4DV3 - chains A and D of the 21 polymer chains in the assembly; structure by X-ray diffraction, 3.55 A resolution.

Chain A:
Molecule: 16S rRNA
Organism: Thermus thermophilus
Sequence (1522 nucleotides; numbered 0 to 1544 plus 19 insertion-coded residues; 42 numbers in that range are skipped by the numbering (no residue carries them; nothing is unmodelled there); the number before each row is that of its first residue; a row labelled like 190A-190L holds insertion residues (190A, then the next letters in order); numbering starts at 0):
     0 UUUGUUGGAGAGUUUGAUCCUGGCUCAGGGUGAACGCUGGCGGCGUGCCU
    50 AAGACAUGCAAGUCGUGCGGG
    73 CCGCGGGGUUUU
    88 ACUCCG
    95 UGGUC
   101 AGCGGCGGACGGGUGAGUAACGCGUGGGU
  129A G
   130 ACCUACCCGGAAGAGGGGGACAACCCGGGGAAACUCGGGCUAAUCCCCCA
   180 UGUGGACCCGC
190A-190L CCCUUGGGGUGU
   191 GUCCAAAGGGCUUU
   216 GCCCGCUUCCGGAUGGGCCCGCGUCCCAUCAGCUAGUUGGUGGGGUAAUG
   266 GCCCACCAAGGCGACGACGGGUAGCCGGUCUGAGAGGAUGGCCGGCCACA
   316 GGGGCACUGAGACACGGGCCCCACUCCUACGGGAGGCAGCAGUUAGGAAU
   366 CUUCCGCAAUGGGCGCAAGCCUGACGGAGCGACGCCGCUUGGAGGAAGAA
   416 GCCCUUCGGGGUGUAAACUCCUGAA
   442 CCCGGGACGAAACCCCCGACGA
   474 GGGGACUGACGGUACCGGG
   494 GUAAUAGCGCCGGCCAACUCCGUGCCAGCAGCCGCGGUAAUACGGAGGGC
   544 GCGAGCGUUACCCGGAUUCACUGGGCGUAAAGGGCGUGUAGGCGGCCUGG
   594 GGCGUCCCAUGUGAAAGACCACGGCUCAACCGUGGGGGAGCGUGGGAUAC
   644 GCUCAGGCUAGACGGUGGGAGAGGGUGGUGGAAUUCCCGGAGUAGCGGUG
   694 AAAUGCGCAGAUACCGGGAGGAACGCCGAUGGCGAAGGCAGCCACCUGGU
   744 CCACCCGUGACGCUGAGGCGCGAAAGCGUGGGGAGCAAACCGGAUUAGAU
   794 ACCCGGGUAGUCCACGCCCUAAACGAUGCGCGCUAGGUCUCUGGGUCU
   848 CCUGGGGGCCGAAGCUAACGCGUUAAGCGCGCCGCCUGGGGAGUACGGCC
   898 GCAAGGCUGAAACUAAAAGGAAUUGACGGGGGCCCGCACAAGCGGUGGAG
   948 CAUGUGGUUUAAUUCGAAGXAACGCGAAGAACCUUACCAGGCCUUGACAU
   998 GCUAGG
 1003A G
  1004 AACCCGGGUGAAAGCCUGGGGUGCCCC
1030A-1030D GCGA
  1031 GGGGAGCCCUAGCACAGGUGCUGCAUGGCCGUCGUCAGCUCGUGCCGUGA
  1081 GGUGUUGGGUUAAGUCCCGCAACGAGCGCAACCCCCGCCGUUAGUUGCCA
  1131 GCGGUUCGGCCGGGCACUCUAACGGGACUGCCCGCGAAA
  1171 GCGGGAGGAAGGAGGGGACGACGUCUGGUCAGCAUGGCCCUUACGGCCUG
  1221 GGCGACACACGUGCUACAAUGCCCACUACAAAGCGAUGCCACCCGGCAAC
  1271 GGGGAGCUAAUCGCAAAAAGGUGGGCCCAGUUCGGAUUGGGGUCUGCAAC
  1321 CCGACCCCAUGAAGCCGGAAUCGCUAGUAAUCGCGGAUCAG
 1361A C
  1362 CAUGCCGCGGUGAAUACGUUCCCGGGCCUUGUACACACXGCCXGUXACGC
  1412 CAUGGGAGCGGGCUCUACCCGAAGUCGCCGGG
  1446 AGCCUACGGG
  1459 CAGGCGCCGAGGGUAGGGCCCGUGACUGGGGCGAAGUCGUAACAAGGUAG
  1509 CUGUACCGGAAGGUGCGGCUGGAUCCACUCCUUUCU
Not modelled in the structure: 0-4, 1534-1538
Sequence notes: engineered mutation A912 (C1535 in M26923.1); conflict C1534 (A2157 in M26923.1), A1535 (C2158 in M26923.1)
Modified positions: PSU (pseudouridine-5'-monophosphate) at position 516, 7MG (7N-methyl-8-hydroguanosine-5'-monophosphate) at position 527, M2G (N2-dimethylguanosine-5'-monophosphate) at position 966, 5MC (5-methylcytidine-5'-monophosphate) at position 967, 2MG (2N-methylguanosine-5'-monophosphate) at position 1207, 5MC (5-methylcytidine-5'-monophosphate) at position 1400, 4OC (4n,o2'-methylcytidine-5'-monophosphate) at position 1402, 5MC (5-methylcytidine-5'-monophosphate) at position 1404, 5MC (5-methylcytidine-5'-monophosphate) at position 1407, UR3 (3-methyluridine-5'-monophoshate) at position 1498, MA6 (6N-dimethyladenosine-5'-monophoshate) at position 1518, MA6 (6N-dimethyladenosine-5'-monophoshate) at position 1519, PSU (pseudouridine-5'-monophosphate) at position 1540, PSU (pseudouridine-5'-monophosphate) at position 1541
Metal / ion sites: Mg2+ site 1 near G7 (its only coordinating residue here); Mg2+ site 2 near G21 (its only coordinating residue here); Mg2+ site 3: C48, U49, G115; Mg2+ site 4 near A53 (its only coordinating residue here); Mg2+ site 5: C58, U387; Mg2+ site 6: A59, U387; Mg2+ site 7: G69, G97; Mg2+ site 8 near G105 (its only coordinating residue here); Mg2+ site 9: A109, G331; Mg2+ site 10 near G111 (its only coordinating residue here); Mg2+ site 11: G117, G289; Mg2+ site 12: C121, G124, U125, G236; 106 more Mg2+ sites not listed
Residues lining bound ligands: streptomycin (SRY): U12, U14, C526, 7MG_527, A912, A913, A914, A915, C1490, G1491

Chain D:
Molecule: ribosomal protein S4
Organism: Thermus thermophilus
UniProtKB: P80373 (RS4_THET8); numbering as in UniProt (aligned over 1-209)
Amino-acid sequence (209 residues; each row starts with the number of its first residue):
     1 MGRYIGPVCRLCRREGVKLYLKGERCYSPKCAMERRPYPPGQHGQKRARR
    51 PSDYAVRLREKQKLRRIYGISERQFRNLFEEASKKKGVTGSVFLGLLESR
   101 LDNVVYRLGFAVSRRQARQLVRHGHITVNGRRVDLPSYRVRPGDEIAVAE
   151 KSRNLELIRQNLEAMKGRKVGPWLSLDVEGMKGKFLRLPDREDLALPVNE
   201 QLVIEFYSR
Not modelled in the structure: 1
UniProt features mapped onto this chain:
  - binding site (Zn(2+)): Cys-9, Cys-12, Cys-26, Cys-31
Metal / ion sites: Zn2+: Cys-9, Cys-12, Cys-26, Cys-31; Mg2+: Lys-85, Gly-87

How chain A and chain D interact:
Pairs across the interface (124; chain A residue first):
  A8(A) / Glu-205(D)  base contact
  A8(A) / Ser-208(D)  base contact
  A8(A) / Arg-209(D)  base contact
  A26(A) / Arg-209(D)  hydrogen bond to the sugar
  C400(A) / Arg-73(D)  salt bridge to the phosphate
  C401(A) / Arg-73(D)  salt bridge to the phosphate
  C401(A) / Asn-77(D)  hydrogen bond to the phosphate
  G402(A) / Gln-74(D)  phosphate contact
  G402(A) / Leu-135(D)  sugar contact
  G402(A) / Ser-137(D)  hydrogen bond to the phosphate
  C403(A) / Arg-3(D)  salt bridge to the phosphate
  C403(A) / Gln-74(D)  phosphate contact
  C403(A) / Arg-118(D)  salt bridge to the phosphate
  C403(A) / Arg-122(D)  hydrogen bond to the sugar
  C403(A) / Pro-136(D)  phosphate contact
  C403(A) / Ser-137(D)  hydrogen bond to the phosphate
  U404(A) / Gly-2(D)  base contact
  U404(A) / Arg-3(D)  salt bridge to the phosphate
  U404(A) / Arg-118(D)  salt bridge to the phosphate
  U404(A) / Arg-122(D)  phosphate contact
  U405(A) / Gly-2(D)  base contact
  U405(A) / Ile-5(D)  base contact
  G406(A) / Ile-5(D)  phosphate contact
  G406(A) / Gln-119(D)  hydrogen bond to the sugar
  G407(A) / Ser-113(D)  phosphate contact
  G407(A) / Arg-115(D)  salt bridge to the phosphate
  G407(A) / Gln-116(D)  hydrogen bond to the sugar
  G407(A) / Gln-119(D)  sugar contact
  A408(A) / Leu-21(D)  phosphate contact
  A408(A) / Lys-22(D)  phosphate contact
  A408(A) / Ser-113(D)  phosphate contact
  A408(A) / Arg-115(D)  phosphate contact
  A408(A) / Gln-116(D)  hydrogen bond to the sugar
  G409(A) / Lys-22(D)  phosphate contact
  G409(A) / Glu-24(D)  phosphate contact
  G409(A) / Arg-25(D)  phosphate contact
  G410(A) / Lys-22(D)  hydrogen bond to the base
  G410(A) / Arg-25(D)  salt bridge to the phosphate
  G410(A) / Lys-30(D)  salt bridge to the phosphate
  A411(A) / Arg-25(D)  salt bridge to the phosphate
  A411(A) / Lys-30(D)  salt bridge to the phosphate
  A412(A) / Arg-35(D)  base contact
  G413(A) / Arg-36(D)  hydrogen bond to the base
  C418(A) / Gln-42(D)  sugar contact
  C419(A) / Gln-42(D)  sugar contact
  G425(A) / Gln-42(D)  base contact
  G425(A) / Gln-45(D)  hydrogen bond to the phosphate
  G426(A) / Arg-13(D)  phosphate contact
  G426(A) / Arg-36(D)  salt bridge to the phosphate
  G426(A) / Tyr-38(D)  hydrogen bond to the phosphate
  G426(A) / Gly-41(D)  hydrogen bond to the phosphate
  G426(A) / Gln-42(D)  hydrogen bond to the sugar
  G426(A) / Gln-45(D)  hydrogen bond to the phosphate
  U427(A) / Arg-13(D)  salt bridge to the phosphate
  U427(A) / Arg-36(D)  salt bridge to the phosphate
  U427(A) / Pro-40(D)  phosphate contact
  U427(A) / Gly-41(D)  hydrogen bond to the phosphate
  G428(A) / Pro-7(D)  phosphate contact
  G428(A) / Arg-10(D)  salt bridge to the phosphate
  G428(A) / Arg-13(D)  phosphate contact
  G428(A) / Arg-36(D)  hydrogen bond to the phosphate
  U429(A) / Arg-13(D)  salt bridge to the phosphate
  U429(A) / Lys-22(D)  hydrogen bond to the phosphate
  U429(A) / Arg-25(D)  base contact
  U429(A) / Ala-32(D)  phosphate contact
  U429(A) / Arg-36(D)  salt bridge to the phosphate
  A430(A) / Pro-7(D)  phosphate contact
  A430(A) / Val-8(D)  hydrogen bond to the phosphate
  A430(A) / Cys-9(D)  hydrogen bond to the phosphate
  A430(A) / Lys-22(D)  salt bridge to the phosphate
  C435(A) / Glu-156(D)  sugar contact
  C436(A) / Glu-156(D)  sugar contact
  U437(A) / Gln-119(D)  hydrogen bond to the base
  U437(A) / His-123(D)  sugar contact
  U437(A) / His-125(D)  hydrogen bond to the sugar
  U437(A) / Leu-155(D)  sugar contact
  G438(A) / His-123(D)  sugar contact
  G438(A) / His-125(D)  salt bridge to the phosphate
  A439(A) / His-123(D)  salt bridge to the phosphate
  C489(A) / Arg-132(D)  salt bridge to the phosphate
  G490(A) / Arg-132(D)  salt bridge to the phosphate
  G491(A) / Lys-151(D)  phosphate contact
  C508(A) / Arg-209(D)  salt bridge to the phosphate
  A509(A) / Ser-52(D)  hydrogen bond to the phosphate
  A509(A) / Tyr-54(D)  sugar contact
  A509(A) / Ala-55(D)  sugar contact
  C511(A) / His-43(D)  hydrogen bond to the base
  C511(A) / Lys-46(D)  hydrogen bond to the phosphate
  U512(A) / Gln-42(D)  hydrogen bond to the sugar
  U512(A) / His-43(D)  sugar contact
  U512(A) / Lys-46(D)  salt bridge to the phosphate
  G540(A) / Gln-42(D)  base contact
  G540(A) / His-43(D)  base contact
  G541(A) / Gly-41(D)  phosphate contact
  G542(A) / Arg-10(D)  salt bridge to the phosphate
  G542(A) / Arg-14(D)  hydrogen bond to the phosphate
  G542(A) / Pro-40(D)  sugar contact
  C543(A) / Arg-10(D)  salt bridge to the phosphate
  C543(A) / Arg-14(D)  salt bridge to the phosphate
  C543(A) / Pro-40(D)  phosphate contact
  C543(A) / Arg-59(D)  hydrogen bond to the phosphate
  G544(A) / Leu-58(D)  phosphate contact
  G544(A) / Arg-59(D)  salt bridge to the phosphate
  G544(A) / Gln-62(D)  phosphate contact
  G544(A) / Arg-66(D)  salt bridge to the phosphate
  C545(A) / Lys-61(D)  salt bridge to the phosphate
  C545(A) / Gln-62(D)  phosphate contact
  C545(A) / Arg-65(D)  salt bridge to the phosphate
  C545(A) / Glu-72(D)  phosphate contact
  G546(A) / Tyr-4(D)  base contact
  G546(A) / Arg-65(D)  salt bridge to the phosphate
  G546(A) / Glu-72(D)  hydrogen bond to the phosphate
  G546(A) / Arg-73(D)  hydrogen bond to the phosphate
  A547(A) / Gly-2(D)  hydrogen bond to the phosphate
  A547(A) / Arg-3(D)  salt bridge to the phosphate
  C612(A) / Lys-84(D)  salt bridge to the phosphate
  C613(A) / Lys-84(D)  phosphate contact
  U619(A) / Arg-132(D)  base contact
  U619(A) / Val-133(D)  base contact
  U619(A) / Asp-134(D)  hydrogen bond to the base
  U619(A) / Leu-135(D)  base contact
  C620(A) / Leu-135(D)  base contact
  C620(A) / Ser-137(D)  base contact
  C620(A) / Tyr-138(D)  sugar contact
Interface residues without a listed pair, chain A (51 interface residues in all): U5, A496, A499
Interface residues without a listed pair, chain D (64 interface residues in all): Ser-71, Ser-83, Arg-100, Val-112

Overview:
51 residues of chain A and 64 residues of chain D are in contact, with 32 hydrogen bonds and 34 salt bridges.
Polar contacts include G410(A)/Lys-22(D), G413(A)/Arg-36(D) and U437(A)/Gln-119(D). Ligands of chain A:
streptomycin. UniProt lists 4 Zn2+-binding residues on chain D.
Chain A is 16S rRNA and chain D is ribosomal protein S4, both from Thermus thermophilus; the structure,
Crystal structure of the Thermus thermophilus 30S ribosomal subunit with a 16S rRNA mutation, C912A, bound
..., was determined by X-ray diffraction.
